Entry 2YXT (X-ray diffraction, 2.00 A resolution); this record covers chains A and B.

Chain A (and B):
Molecule: Pyridoxal kinase
Source organism: Homo sapiens
Notes: EC 2.7.1.35; chain B of this document is another copy of the same molecule, construct and numbering; everything in this record applies to it too
UniProtKB: O00764 (PDXK_HUMAN); numbering as in UniProt (aligned over 1-312)
Amino-acid sequence (312 residues; row label = number of the first residue in the row):
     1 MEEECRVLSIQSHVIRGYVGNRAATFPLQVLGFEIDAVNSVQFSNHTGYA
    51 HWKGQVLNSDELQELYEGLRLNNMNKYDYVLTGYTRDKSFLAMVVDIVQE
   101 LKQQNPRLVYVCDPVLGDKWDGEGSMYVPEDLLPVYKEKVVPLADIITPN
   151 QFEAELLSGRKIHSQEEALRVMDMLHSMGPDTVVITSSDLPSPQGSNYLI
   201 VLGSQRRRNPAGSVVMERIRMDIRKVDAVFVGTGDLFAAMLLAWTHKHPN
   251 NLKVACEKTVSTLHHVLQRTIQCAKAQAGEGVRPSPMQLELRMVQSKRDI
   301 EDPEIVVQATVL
Not modelled in the structure: 1-2, 120-121, 208-211 (chain B: 1-2, 278-283)
Swiss-Prot annotation at these positions:
  - active site: D235 (Proton acceptor)
  - binding site (pyridoxal): S12, T47
  - binding site (pyridoxal 5'-phosphate): T47, G234, D235
  - binding site (ATP): D113, N150 to E153, T186, S187, V226 to A228, T233
  - binding site (Na(+)): D113, T148, T186
  - binding site (Mg(2+)): D118
  - modified residue: M1 (N-acetylmethionine), S59 (Phosphoserine), S164 (Phosphoserine), S213 (Phosphoserine), S285 (Phosphoserine)
  - natural variant: R220 (R220Q: In HMSN6C), A228 (A228T: In HMSN6C)
  - mutagenesis: D235 (D235A: 15-fold decrease in pyridoxal kinase activity, and a 7-fold decrease in affinity for pyridoxal; D235N: 2-fold decrease in pyridoxal kinase activity and pyridoxal affinity)
What the authors report for this chain:
  - Na+ coordination through a water molecule: D113, T148, N150, E153, T186
  - binding site for (4S)-2-methyl-2,4-pentanediol: S12, T47
  - specificity-determining residues: G48 (proposed by the authors, not directly observed)

Chain A / chain B interface:
Contacting residue pairs (100; chain A residue first):
  E4(A) with R292(B), salt bridge
  R6(A) with R16(B)
  H13(A) with A37(B), hydrogen bond (side chain-backbone); N39(B)
  I15(A) with L8(B), hydrophobic; D36(B); A37(B); V38(B), hydrophobic; L65(B), hydrophobic; L69(B), hydrophobic
  R16(A) with R6(B); D36(B), salt bridge; L69(B); M74(B), hydrogen bond (side chain-backbone); Y77(B), hydrogen bond
  Y18(A) with E34(B), hydrogen bond
  R22(A) with Q29(B); I35(B), hydrogen bond (side chain-backbone); D36(B), salt bridge
  F26(A) with Q29(B); V30(B)
  Q29(A) with R22(B); F26(B); V294(B)
  V30(A) with F26(B); K297(B), hydrogen bond (backbone-side chain)
  F33(A) with V294(B)
  E34(A) with Y18(B), hydrogen bond; R292(B), salt bridge; Q295(B), hydrogen bond
  I35(A) with R22(B), hydrogen bond (backbone-side chain)
  D36(A) with I15(B); R16(B), salt bridge; R22(B), salt bridge
  A37(A) with H13(B); I15(B); Q42(B)
  V38(A) with I15(B), hydrophobic; Q42(B)
  N39(A) with H13(B), hydrogen bond; N39(B), hydrogen bond; Q42(B), hydrogen bond (backbone-side chain)
  Q42(A) with V38(B); N39(B), hydrogen bond (side chain-backbone); L65(B)
  F43(A) with L65(B)
  S44(A) with L65(B); G68(B); L69(B)
  N45(A) with G68(B); N72(B), hydrogen bond; M74(B)
  Y49(A) with N72(B); M74(B), hydrophobic
  A50(A) with N72(B)
  H51(A) with L71(B); N72(B), hydrogen bond (backbone-side chain)
  K53(A) with E64(B); L65(B); G68(B); L71(B)
  G54(A) with L65(B)
  Q55(A) with L57(B); E61(B), hydrogen bond (side chain-backbone); E64(B), hydrogen bond; L65(B)
  L57(A) with Q42(B); Q55(B)
  E61(A) with Q55(B), hydrogen bond (backbone-side chain)
  E64(A) with K53(B), salt bridge; G54(B); Q55(B), hydrogen bond
  L65(A) with Q42(B); F43(B); S44(B); G54(B); Q55(B)
  G68(A) with S44(B); N45(B); K53(B)
  L69(A) with I15(B), hydrophobic; S44(B)
  L71(A) with H51(B), hydrogen bond (backbone-side chain)
  N72(A) with N45(B); Y49(B); A50(B); H51(B), hydrogen bond (side chain-backbone)
  M74(A) with R16(B), hydrogen bond (backbone-side chain); N45(B)
  Y77(A) with R16(B), hydrogen bond
  Q277(A) with E4(B)
  M287(A) with N72(B)
  R292(A) with E4(B), salt bridge
  V294(A) with Q29(B); G32(B); F33(B)
  Q295(A) with E34(B), hydrogen bond
  K297(A) with V30(B), hydrogen bond (side chain-backbone); E301(B), salt bridge
  E301(A) with K297(B), salt bridge
Also at the interface, not in a pair above, chain A (49 interface residues in all): L8, G17, T25, G32, K76
Also at the interface, not in a pair above, chain B (47 interface residues in all): E67, K76, M287

Summary:
49 residues of chain A face 47 of chain B across their interface; the contacts include 25 hydrogen bonds and
10 salt bridges. Among the polar pairs are E4(A)-R292(B), R16(A)-D36(B) and R22(A)-D36(B). The paper reports a
binding site for (4S)-2-methyl-2,4-pentanediol at S12(A) and T47(A); water-mediated Na+ coordination by
D113(A), T148(A) and N150(A) among others.
Both chains are Pyridoxal kinase (Homo sapiens). Entry 2YXT (Human Pyridoxal Kinase) was determined by X-ray
diffraction, deposited together with 2YXU.
